PDB entry 1P6C | X-ray diffraction, 2.00 A resolution | chains A and B

Chain A (and B):
Protein: Parathion hydrolase
Source organism: Flavobacterium sp
Notes: EC 3.1.8.1; chain B of this document is another copy of the same molecule, construct and numbering; everything in this record applies to it too
UniProtKB: P0A433 (OPD_FLASP); numbering as in UniProt (aligned over 30-365)
Amino-acid sequence (336 residues; row label = number of the first residue in the row):
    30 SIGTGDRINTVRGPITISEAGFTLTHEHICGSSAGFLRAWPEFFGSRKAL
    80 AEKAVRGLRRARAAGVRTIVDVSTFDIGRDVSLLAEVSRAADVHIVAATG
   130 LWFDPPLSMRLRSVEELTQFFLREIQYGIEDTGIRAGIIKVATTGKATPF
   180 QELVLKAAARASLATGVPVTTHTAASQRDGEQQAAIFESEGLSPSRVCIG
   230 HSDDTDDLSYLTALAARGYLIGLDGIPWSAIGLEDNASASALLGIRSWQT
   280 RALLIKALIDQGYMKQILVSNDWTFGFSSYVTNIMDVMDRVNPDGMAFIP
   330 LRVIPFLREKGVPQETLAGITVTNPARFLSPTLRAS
Disordered / not traced: 30-33, 365 (chain B: 30-34, 365)
Modified positions: Lys169 (lysine nz-carboxylic acid; KCX)
Sequence notes: engineered mutation Gly254 (His in P0A433), Trp257 (His in P0A433), Thr303 (Leu in P0A433)
Ion coordination: Zn2+ site 1: His55, His57, Lys169, Asp301; Zn2+ site 2: Lys169, His201, His230 (together with methylphosphonic acid diisopropyl ester)
Residues lining bound ligands:
  - methylphosphonic acid diisopropyl ester (DII): His57, Gly60, Ile106, Trp131, Phe132, Lys169, His201, His230, Trp257, Leu271, Asp301, Phe306, Ser308
  - diethyl 4-methylbenzylphosphonate (EBP): Gln148, Leu151, Arg152, Gln155, Tyr156, Arg164
Curated features (UniProtKB/Swiss-Prot):
  - binding site (Zn(2+)): His55, His57, Lys169, His201, His230, Asp301
  - modified residue: Lys169 (N6-carboxylysine)

Chain A / chain B interface:
Contacting residue pairs (62):
  Ser61(A) with Ser137(B)
  Ser62(A) with Pro135(B); Ser137(B), hydrogen bond
  Ala63(A) with Ala63(B); Phe104(B)
  Gly64(A) with Phe104(B)
  Phe65(A) with Phe104(B); Ser137(B); Met138(B), hydrophobic
  Arg67(A) with Arg67(B); Glu159(B)
  Ala68(A) with Phe104(B), hydrophobic; Phe149(B); Arg152(B), hydrogen bond (backbone-side chain)
  Trp69(A) with Glu145(B); Phe149(B), hydrophobic
  Pro70(A) with Arg152(B)
  Glu71(A) with Arg152(B), salt bridge
  Phe72(A) with Arg141(B)
  Phe104(A) with Ala63(B); Gly64(B); Phe65(B); Ala68(B), hydrophobic
  Trp131(A) with Leu136(B), hydrophobic
  Asp133(A) with Pro135(B); Leu136(B), hydrogen bond (side chain-backbone); Arg139(B), salt bridge
  Pro135(A) with Ser62(B); Asp133(B)
  Leu136(A) with Ser62(B); Trp131(B), hydrophobic; Asp133(B), hydrogen bond (backbone-side chain)
  Ser137(A) with Ser61(B); Ser62(B), hydrogen bond; Phe65(B); Ser307(B), hydrogen bond; Ser308(B), hydrogen bond (side chain-backbone)
  Arg139(A) with Asp133(B), salt bridge
  Leu140(A) with Ser308(B); Tyr309(B), hydrophobic
  Arg141(A) with Trp69(B); Phe72(B); Ser307(B), hydrogen bond (side chain-backbone); Tyr309(B), hydrogen bond (side chain-backbone); Val310(B); Thr311(B), hydrogen bond
  Glu145(A) with Trp69(B); Thr311(B), hydrogen bond
  Phe149(A) with Trp69(B), hydrophobic
  Arg152(A) with Ala68(B); Pro70(B); Glu71(B), salt bridge
  Glu159(A) with Arg67(B), salt bridge
  Asp160(A) with Arg67(B), salt bridge
  Ser307(A) with Ser137(B), hydrogen bond; Arg141(B), hydrogen bond (backbone-side chain)
  Ser308(A) with Ser137(B), hydrogen bond (backbone-side chain); Leu140(B)
  Tyr309(A) with Leu140(B), hydrophobic; Arg141(B), hydrogen bond (backbone-side chain)
  Thr311(A) with Arg141(B), hydrogen bond; Glu145(B), hydrogen bond
Other interface residues (no listed pair), chain A (33 interface residues in all): Phe132, Met138, Tyr156, Val310
Other interface residues (no listed pair), chain B (32 interface residues in all): Phe132, Tyr156

Overview:
33 residues of chain A and 32 residues of chain B are in contact; the contacts include 17 hydrogen bonds and 6
salt bridges. Polar pairs include Glu71(A)-Arg152(B), Asp133(A)-Arg139(B) and Glu159(A)-Arg67(B). Chain A
binds diethyl 4-methylbenzylphosphonate and methylphosphonic acid diisopropyl ester.
Both chains are Parathion hydrolase (Flavobacterium sp). Entry 1P6C (crystal structure of phosphotriesterase
triple mutant H254G/H257W/L303T complexed with diisopropylmethylphosphonate) was determined by X-ray
diffraction, deposited together with 1P6B.
